6XQY - chain A; structure by X-ray diffraction, 1.90 A resolution.

== Chain A ==
Name: Probable peptidoglycan D, D-transpeptidase PenA
Organism: Neisseria gonorrhoeae
Notes: EC 3.4.16.4
UniProtKB: P08149 (PBP2_NEIGO); numbering as in UniProt; present here: 237-282, 298-574
Chain sequence (327 residues; each row starts with the number of its first residue; note: 13 numbers in that range are skipped by the numbering (no residue carries them; nothing is unmodelled there)):
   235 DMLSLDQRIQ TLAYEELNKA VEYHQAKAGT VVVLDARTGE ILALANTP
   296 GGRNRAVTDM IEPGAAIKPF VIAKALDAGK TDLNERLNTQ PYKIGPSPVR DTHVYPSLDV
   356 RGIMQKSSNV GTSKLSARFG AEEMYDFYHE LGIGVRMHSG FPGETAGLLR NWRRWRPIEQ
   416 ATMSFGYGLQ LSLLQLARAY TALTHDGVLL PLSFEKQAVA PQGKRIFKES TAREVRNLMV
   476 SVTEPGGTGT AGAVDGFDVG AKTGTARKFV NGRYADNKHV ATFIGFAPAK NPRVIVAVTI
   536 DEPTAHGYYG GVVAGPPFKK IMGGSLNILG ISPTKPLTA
Disordered / not traced: 235, 504-512, 574
Differences from the reference sequence: expression tag (235-236); linker (296-297); engineered mutation A310 (Ser in P08149)
UniProt features mapped onto this chain:
  - natural variant: D346 (D346DD: In strain: CDC84-060418, CDC77-124615 and 1 more), F504 (F504L: In strain: CDC84-060418, CDC77-124615 and 1 more), A510 (A510V: In strain: CDC84-060418, CDC77-124615 and 1 more), A516 (A516G: In strain: CDC84-060418, CDC77-124615 and 1 more), H541 (H541N: In strain: FA19 and CDC84-060418), P551 (P551L: In strain: CDC84-060384; P551S: In strain: CDC77-124615), P552 (P552V: In strain: CDC84-060418), K555 to I556 (sequence variant, change not given here; In strain: CDC84-060418), I566 (I566V: In strain: CDC84-060418), A574 (A574NV: In strain: CDC84-060418)
From the paper describing this entry:
  - mutagenesis - S310A: abolished catalytic activity (proposed by the authors, not directly observed)

== Summary ==
The paper reports that S310A abolishes catalytic activity.
Chain A is Probable peptidoglycan D, D-transpeptidase PenA (Neisseria gonorrhoeae); the structure, Crystal
structure of the catalytic domain of PBP2 S310A from Neisseria gonorrhoeae at pH 9.5, was determined by X-ray
diffraction together with 6XQV, 6XQX and 6XQZ from the same study.
